PDB entry 4D79 | X-ray diffraction, 1.77 A resolution | chains A and B

[Chain A (and B)]
Name: tRNA threonylcarbamoyladenosine dehydratase
From: Escherichia coli
Notes: EC 6.1.-.-; chain B of this document is another copy of the same molecule, construct and numbering; everything in this record applies to it too
UniProt: Q46927 (TCDA_ECOLI); residues 1-268 here = UniProt positions 1-268
Amino-acid sequence (276 residues; numbered 1 to 276; the number before each row is that of its first residue):
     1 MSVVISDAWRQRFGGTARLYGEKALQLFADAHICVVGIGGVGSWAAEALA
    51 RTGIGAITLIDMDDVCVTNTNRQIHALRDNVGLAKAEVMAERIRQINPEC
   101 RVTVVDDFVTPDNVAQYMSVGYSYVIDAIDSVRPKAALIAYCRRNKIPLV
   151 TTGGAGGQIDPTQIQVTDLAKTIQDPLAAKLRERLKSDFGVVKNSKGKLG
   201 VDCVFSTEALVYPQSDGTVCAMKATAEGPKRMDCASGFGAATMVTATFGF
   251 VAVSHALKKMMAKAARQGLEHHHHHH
Unresolved in the structure: 1-2, 214-236, 269-276 (chain B: 1, 217-236, 269-276)
Construct notes: expression tag (269-276)
Bound ions: K+: Gln158, Gln174, Ser206, Glu208; Na+: Thr162 (shared with Thr162(B) of chain B)
Residues lining bound ligands: ATP (adenosine-5'-triphosphate): Val36, Gly37, Ile38, Gly39, Gly40, Val41, Ile60, Asp61, Asp63, Asn69, Arg72, Gln73, Lys85, Asp107, Phe108, Val109, Ala128, Ile129, Asp130, Ser131, Pro134
Reported in the primary citation:
  - binding site for ATP: Gly40, Thr68, Asn69, Arg72, Lys85
  - conformationally variable residues (order/disorder transition): Gln214 to Ser236
  - K+ coordination: Gln158, Gln174, Ser206, Glu208
  - Na+ coordination: Thr162
  - self-association interface (contacts with another copy of this molecule); pairs are residue here / residue on that copy: Thr162-Thr162, Arg12, Arg51, Arg78, Arg92

[Interface between chain A and chain B]
Residue-residue contacts (113; chain A residue first):
  Gln11(A) with Val67(B); Thr68(B)
  Arg12(A) with Val67(B); Thr70(B); Asn71(B)
  Gly15(A) with Asn71(B); Gly239(B); Ala240(B), hydrogen bond (backbone-backbone)
  Thr16(A) with Asn71(B)
  Ala17(A) with Gln214(B)
  Arg18(A) with Tyr212(B); Pro213(B); Gln214(B), hydrogen bond (backbone-backbone); Ser215(B); Gly237(B), hydrogen bond (side chain-backbone); Phe238(B), hydrogen bond (side chain-backbone); Gly239(B)
  Leu19(A) with Gly157(B); Gln158(B); Ile159(B), hydrophobic; Val211(B); Gln214(B); Gly239(B); Ala240(B); Ala241(B)
  Tyr20(A) with Ile159(B), hydrophobic; Ala241(B); Met243(B)
  Gly21(A) with Gln214(B)
  Glu22(A) with Ser215(B), hydrogen bond
  Trp44(A) with Glu47(B)
  Glu47(A) with Trp44(B)
  Ala48(A) with Met243(B), hydrophobic
  Arg51(A) with Thr70(B), hydrogen bond (side chain-backbone); Asn71(B); Gln73(B), hydrogen bond (side chain-backbone); Ile74(B), hydrogen bond (side chain-backbone); Ala76(B), hydrogen bond (side chain-backbone); Leu77(B); Thr242(B)
  Thr52(A) with Met243(B), hydrogen bond
  Val67(A) with Gln11(B); Arg12(B)
  Thr68(A) with Gln11(B)
  Thr70(A) with Arg12(B); Arg51(B), hydrogen bond (backbone-side chain); Ile96(B)
  Asn71(A) with Arg12(B); Gly15(B); Thr16(B); Arg51(B)
  Gln73(A) with Arg51(B), hydrogen bond (backbone-side chain)
  Ile74(A) with Arg51(B), hydrogen bond (backbone-side chain); Ile74(B), hydrophobic; Arg92(B), hydrogen bond (backbone-side chain)
  Ala76(A) with Arg51(B), hydrogen bond (backbone-side chain)
  Leu77(A) with Arg51(B); Arg92(B); Gln95(B); Ile96(B), hydrophobic
  Arg78(A) with Gln95(B), hydrogen bond (backbone-backbone)
  Asp79(A) with Gln95(B), hydrogen bond (backbone-side chain)
  Arg92(A) with Ile74(B), hydrogen bond (side chain-backbone); Leu77(B); Arg92(B)
  Gln95(A) with Leu77(B); Arg78(B), hydrogen bond (backbone-backbone); Asp79(B), hydrogen bond (side chain-backbone)
  Ile96(A) with Thr70(B); Leu77(B), hydrophobic
  Gly157(A) with Leu19(B)
  Gln158(A) with Leu19(B)
  Ile159(A) with Leu19(B), hydrophobic; Tyr20(B), hydrophobic; Ser254(B)
  Pro161(A) with Ser254(B)
  Thr162(A) with Ile164(B); Val251(B)
  Ile164(A) with Thr162(B)
  Val211(A) with Leu19(B)
  Pro213(A) with Arg18(B)
  Gly237(A) with Arg18(B), hydrogen bond (backbone-side chain)
  Phe238(A) with Arg18(B), hydrogen bond (backbone-side chain)
  Gly239(A) with Gly15(B); Arg18(B); Leu19(B)
  Ala240(A) with Gly15(B), hydrogen bond (backbone-backbone); Leu19(B)
  Ala241(A) with Leu19(B); Tyr20(B)
  Thr242(A) with Arg51(B); Phe250(B)
  Met243(A) with Tyr20(B); Ala48(B), hydrophobic; Thr52(B), hydrogen bond; Phe250(B); Val253(B), hydrophobic; Ser254(B); Leu257(B), hydrophobic
  Ala246(A) with Phe250(B), hydrophobic
  Thr247(A) with Thr247(B); Phe250(B)
  Phe250(A) with Met243(B); Ala246(B), hydrophobic; Thr247(B); Phe250(B), hydrophobic
  Val251(A) with Pro161(B), hydrophobic; Thr162(B)
  Val253(A) with Met243(B), hydrophobic
  Ser254(A) with Ile159(B), hydrogen bond (side chain-backbone); Pro161(B); Met243(B)
  Leu257(A) with Met243(B), hydrophobic
Also at the interface, not in a pair above, chain A (54 interface residues in all): Phe13, Arg72, Pro98, Gln165
Also at the interface, not in a pair above, chain B (53 interface residues in all): Phe13, Pro98, Gln165

[In short]
54 residues of chain A and 53 residues of chain B are in contact, with 25 hydrogen bonds. Polar contacts
include Arg18(A)-Gly237(B), Arg18(A)-Phe238(B) and Glu22(A)-Ser215(B). Chain A binds ATP. The paper reports a
binding site for ATP at Gly40(A), Thr68(A) and Asn69(A) among others; K+ coordination by Gln158(A), Gln174(A)
and Ser206(A) among others.
Chain A and chain B are both tRNA threonylcarbamoyladenosine dehydratase (Escherichia coli); the structure,
Crystal structure of E. coli tRNA N6-threonylcarbamoyladenosine dehydratase, TcdA, in complex with ATP at
1.768 Angstroem ..., was determined by X-ray diffraction, deposited together with 4D7A.
